7LYD - chains A and B; structure by X-ray diffraction, 2.35 A resolution.

== Chain A ==
Protein: GP1
Source organism: Zaire ebolavirus
Notes: fragment: EbzaA.19907.a.HE11 proteolyzed N-terminal domain
UniProtKB: Q05320 (VGP_EBOZM); the author numbering skips numbers that UniProt does not, so the offset changes along the chain: 32-293 = UniProt 32-293; 453-477 = UniProt 294-318
Chain sequence (291 residues; numbered 28 to 477; 159 numbers in that range are skipped by the numbering (no residue carries them; nothing is unmodelled there); the number before each row is that of its first residue; X marks 6 residues of unknown identity (built as UNK)):
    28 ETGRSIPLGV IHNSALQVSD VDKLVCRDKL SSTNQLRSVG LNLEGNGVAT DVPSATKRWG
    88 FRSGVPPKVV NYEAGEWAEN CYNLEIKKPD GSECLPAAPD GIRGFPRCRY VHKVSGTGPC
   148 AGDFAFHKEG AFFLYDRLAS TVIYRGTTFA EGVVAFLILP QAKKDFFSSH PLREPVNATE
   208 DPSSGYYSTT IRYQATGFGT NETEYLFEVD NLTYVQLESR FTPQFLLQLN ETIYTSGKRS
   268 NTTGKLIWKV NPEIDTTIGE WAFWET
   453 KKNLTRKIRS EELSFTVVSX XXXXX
Disordered / not traced: 28-30, 189-211, 281-286, 453-471
Construct notes: expression tag (28-31); engineered mutation Ala42 (Thr in Q05320); conflict UNK_472 (Asn313 in Q05320), UNK_473 (Gly314 in Q05320), UNK_474 (Ala315 in Q05320), UNK_475 (Lys316 in Q05320), UNK_476 (Asn317 in Q05320), UNK_477 (Ile318 in Q05320)
UniProt features mapped onto this chain:
  - site (Involved in receptor recognition and/or post-binding events): Leu57, Leu63, Arg64, Phe88, Lys95, Ile170
  - glycosylation (N-linked (GlcNAc...) asparagine): Asn40, Asn204, Asn228, Asn238, Asn257, Asn268, Asn455
Cystine bridges: Cys108-Cys135, Cys121-Cys147
Covalent attachments: N-acetylglucosamine (NAG) linked to Asn228, Asn238, Asn257, Asn268
Ligand contacts: YOD ((1R,3S,5S,7S)-N-[(1r,4R)-4-aminocyclohexyl]-3-[(methylsulfanyl)methyl]-5-phenyladamantane-1-carboxamide): Ile38, Arg64, Val66, Gly67, Leu68, Ala101, Gly102, Glu103, Leu184, Leu186, Pro187

== Chain B ==
Protein: GP2
Source organism: Zaire ebolavirus
Notes: fragment: EbzaA.19907.a.HE11 proteolyzed C-terminal domain
UniProtKB: Q05320 (VGP_EBOZM); numbering as in UniProt (aligned over 502-632)
Chain sequence (168 residues; numbered 502 to 669; the number before each row is that of its first residue):
   502 EAIVNAQPKC NPNLHYWTTQ DEGAAIGLAW IPYFGPAAEG IYIEGLMHNQ DGLICGLRQL
   562 ANETTQALQL FLRATTELRT FSILNRKAID FLLQRWGGTC HILGPDCCIE PADWTKNITD
   622 KIDQIIHDFV DGSGYIPEAP RDGQAYVRKD GEWVLLSTFL GTHHHHHH
Disordered / not traced: 630-669
Construct notes: engineered mutation Ala613 (His in Q05320); expression tag (633-669)
UniProt features mapped onto this chain:
  - region: Gly524 to Ala539 (Fusion peptide)
  - glycosylation (N-linked (GlcNAc...) asparagine): Asn563, Asn618
Cystine bridges: Cys511-Cys556, Cys601-Cys608
Covalent attachments: N-acetylglucosamine (NAG) linked to Asn563
Ligand contacts: YOD ((1R,3S,5S,7S)-N-[(1r,4R)-4-aminocyclohexyl]-3-[(methylsulfanyl)methyl]-5-phenyladamantane-1-carboxamide): Leu515, Tyr517, Thr519, Thr520, Gln521, Ile544, Met548, Leu558

== Chain A / chain B interface ==
Disulfides between the chains: Cys53(A)-Cys609(B)
Pairs across the interface (107; chain A residue first):
  Arg31(A) - Ala568(B)
  Ser32(A) - Ala568(B)
  Ile33(A) - Ala568(B)  hydrophobic
  Ile33(A) - Lys588(B)  hydrogen bond (backbone-side chain)
  Pro34(A) - Thr565(B)
  Gly36(A) - Leu561(B)
  Ile38(A) - Leu554(B)  hydrophobic
  Ser41(A) - Asp552(B)
  Leu43(A) - Ile504(B)  hydrogen bond (backbone-backbone)
  Leu43(A) - Leu554(B)
  Leu43(A) - Gly557(B)
  Leu43(A) - Leu558(B)
  Leu43(A) - Leu561(B)  hydrophobic
  Gln44(A) - Glu502(B)
  Gln44(A) - Ala503(B)
  Val45(A) - Glu502(B)  hydrogen bond (backbone-backbone)
  Val45(A) - Ile504(B)  hydrophobic
  Val45(A) - Leu561(B)  hydrophobic
  Val48(A) - Gln595(B)  hydrogen bond (backbone-side chain)
  Lys50(A) - Gln595(B)
  Leu51(A) - Gln595(B)
  Leu51(A) - Arg596(B)
  Leu51(A) - Asp607(B)
  Val52(A) - Arg596(B)  hydrogen bond (backbone-side chain)
  Cys53(A) - Cys609(B)  disulfide
  Asp55(A) - Phe592(B)
  Asp55(A) - Arg596(B)
  Leu57(A) - Phe592(B)  hydrophobic
  Thr60(A) - Asn586(B)
  Leu63(A) - Leu585(B)
  Leu63(A) - Ala589(B)  hydrophobic
  Arg64(A) - Thr519(B)  hydrogen bond
  Arg64(A) - Thr520(B)
  Arg64(A) - Leu585(B)
  Ser65(A) - Leu585(B)
  Leu68(A) - Leu558(B)
  Leu68(A) - Arg559(B)
  Leu68(A) - Ala562(B)  hydrophobic
  Gly72(A) - Lys510(B)
  Gly72(A) - Cys511(B)
  Gly72(A) - Asn512(B)  hydrogen bond (backbone-backbone)
  Gly72(A) - Arg559(B)
  Asn73(A) - Gln508(B)
  Asn73(A) - Pro509(B)
  Asn73(A) - Lys510(B)  hydrogen bond (backbone-backbone)
  Asn73(A) - Arg559(B)
  Lys95(A) - Leu573(B)  hydrogen bond (side chain-backbone)
  Lys95(A) - Arg574(B)
  Lys95(A) - Thr576(B)  hydrogen bond (side chain-backbone)
  Lys95(A) - Glu578(B)
  Val96(A) - Leu579(B)  hydrogen bond (backbone-backbone)
  Val96(A) - Arg580(B)
  Val96(A) - Thr581(B)  hydrogen bond (backbone-backbone)
  Val97(A) - Thr581(B)
  Asn98(A) - Thr581(B)  hydrogen bond (backbone-backbone)
  Asn98(A) - Phe582(B)
  Tyr99(A) - Trp518(B)
  Glu100(A) - Thr519(B)  hydrogen bond (backbone-side chain)
  Glu100(A) - Leu585(B)
  Ala101(A) - Trp518(B)
  Ala101(A) - Thr519(B)
  Gly102(A) - Tyr517(B)
  Gly102(A) - Trp518(B)  hydrogen bond (backbone-backbone)
  Glu103(A) - Leu515(B)
  Glu103(A) - His516(B)
  Glu103(A) - Trp518(B)  hydrogen bond (backbone-side chain)
  Glu103(A) - Arg559(B)  salt bridge
  Trp104(A) - His516(B)  hydrogen bond (backbone-backbone)
  Trp104(A) - Tyr517(B)  hydrogen bond (side chain-backbone)
  Trp104(A) - Trp518(B)
  Trp104(A) - Glu545(B)
  Pro126(A) - Arg580(B)
  Asp127(A) - Arg580(B)  hydrogen bond (backbone-side chain)
  Phe132(A) - Trp518(B)
  Pro133(A) - Trp518(B)  hydrophobic
  Pro133(A) - Tyr543(B)
  Arg134(A) - Trp518(B)
  Arg134(A) - Tyr543(B)
  Gly157(A) - Thr566(B)
  Gly157(A) - Gln570(B)  hydrogen bond (backbone-side chain)
  Ala158(A) - Gln570(B)
  Phe159(A) - Leu569(B)  hydrophobic
  Phe159(A) - Gln570(B)
  Phe159(A) - Leu573(B)  hydrophobic
  Asp163(A) - Tyr543(B)  hydrogen bond
  Arg164(A) - Trp518(B)
  Arg164(A) - Ile542(B)
  Leu165(A) - Phe582(B)  hydrophobic
  Thr168(A) - Gln570(B)
  Val180(A) - Ala562(B)  hydrophobic
  Val180(A) - Asn563(B)
  Val180(A) - Thr566(B)
  Val181(A) - Ala562(B)
  Val181(A) - Thr565(B)
  Val181(A) - Leu569(B)  hydrophobic
  Ala182(A) - Leu561(B)  hydrophobic
  Ala182(A) - Ala562(B)  hydrophobic
  Phe183(A) - Thr565(B)
  Phe183(A) - Ile584(B)  hydrophobic
  Phe183(A) - Leu585(B)  hydrophobic
  Leu184(A) - Leu558(B)  hydrophobic
  Leu184(A) - Leu561(B)  hydrophobic
  Ala289(A) - Lys510(B)
  Trp291(A) - Cys511(B)
  Trp291(A) - Asn512(B)
  Trp291(A) - Pro513(B)
  Glu292(A) - Lys510(B)  salt bridge
Other interface residues (no listed pair), chain A (63 interface residues in all): Leu35, Ala42, Asn69, Gly74, Gly128, Ile129, Arg130, Glu287, Phe290
Other interface residues (no listed pair), chain B (55 interface residues in all): Asn514, Ala539, Glu540, Glu564, Phe572, Cys608

== Overview ==
63 residues of chain A face 55 of chain B across their interface; the contacts include 1 disulfide bond, 21
hydrogen bonds and 2 salt bridges. Polar pairs include Glu103(A)-Arg559(B), Glu292(A)-Lys510(B) and
Ile33(A)-Lys588(B). Compound YOD is bound between chain A and chain B.
Chain A is GP1 and chain B is GP2, both from Zaire ebolavirus; the structure, Crystal Structure of Ebola zaire
Envelope glycoprotein GP in complex with compound ARN0075146, was determined by X-ray diffraction.
